Entry 5V8G (X-ray diffraction, 1.20 A resolution); this record covers chain A.

[Chain A]
Protein: lysozyme isoform I
From: Anas platyrhynchos
Reference sequence: U3J0P1 (U3J0P1_ANAPL); residues 1-127 here correspond to UniProt positions 19-145 (UniProt number = residue number + 18)
Amino-acid sequence (127 residues; numbered 1 to 127; the number before each row is that of its first residue):
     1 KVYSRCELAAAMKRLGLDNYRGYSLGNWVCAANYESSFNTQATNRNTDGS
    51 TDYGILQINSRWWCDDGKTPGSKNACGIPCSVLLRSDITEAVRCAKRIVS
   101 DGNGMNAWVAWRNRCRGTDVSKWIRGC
Sequence notes: conflict Ser37 (Gly55 in U3J0P1), Gly71 (Arg89 in U3J0P1)
Cystine bridges: Cys6-Cys127, Cys30-Cys115, Cys64-Cys80, Cys76-Cys94

[Summary]
Chain A is lysozyme isoform I (Anas platyrhynchos); the structure, Pekin duck lysozyme isoform I (DEL-I), was
determined by X-ray diffraction (same publication as 5VAS, 5V92 and 5V94).
